Entry 4H1J (X-ray diffraction, 2.00 A resolution); this record covers chain A.

[Chain A]
Name: Protein-tyrosine kinase 2-beta
Organism: Homo sapiens
Notes: EC 2.7.10.2; fragment: protein kinase domain
UniProt: Q14289 (FAK2_HUMAN); numbering as in UniProt (aligned over 416-692)
Sequence (293 residues; each row starts with the number of its first residue):
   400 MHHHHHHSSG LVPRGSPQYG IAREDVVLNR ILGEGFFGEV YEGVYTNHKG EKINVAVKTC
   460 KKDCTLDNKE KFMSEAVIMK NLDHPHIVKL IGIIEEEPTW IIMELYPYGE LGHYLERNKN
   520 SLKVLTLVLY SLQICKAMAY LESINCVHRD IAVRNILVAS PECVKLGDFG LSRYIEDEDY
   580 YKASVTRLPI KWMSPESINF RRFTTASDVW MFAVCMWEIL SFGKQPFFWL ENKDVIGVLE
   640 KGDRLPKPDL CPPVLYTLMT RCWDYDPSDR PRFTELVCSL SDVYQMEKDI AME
Disordered / not traced: 400-418, 573-575, 578-583, 691-692
Sequence notes: expression tag (400-415)
Ligand contacts: 0YH (1-[3-tert-butyl-1-(4-methylphenyl)-1H-pyrazol-5-yl]-3-[3-(4-methoxy-2-methylphenyl)-1H-pyrazol-5-yl]urea): L431, A455, K457, K470, S473, E474, I477, M478, L481, I486, V487, M502, E503, L504, Y505, L540, H547, L556, L565, G566, D567, F568, R572, D576

[In short]
Ligands of chain A: compound 0YH.
Chain A is Protein-tyrosine kinase 2-beta (Homo sapiens); the structure, Crystal structure of PYK2 with the
pyrazole 13a, was determined by X-ray diffraction (same publication as 4H1M).
